5GM6 - chains E and T of the 46 polymer chains in the assembly; structure by electron microscopy, 3.50 A resolution.

Chain E:
Molecule: Saccharomyces cerevisiae strain T.52_2H chromosome XII sequence
Source organism: Saccharomyces cerevisiae
Sequence (112 nucleotides; numbered 1 to 112; the number before each row is that of its first residue):
     1 GUUCGCGAAG UAACCCUUCG UGGACAUUUG GUCAAUUUGA AACAAUACAG AGAUGAUCAG
    61 CAGUUCCCCU GCAUAAGGAU GAACCGUUUU ACAAAGAGAU UUAUUUCGUU UU
Unresolved in the structure: 104-112
Metal / ion sites: Mg2+ site 1: A59, G60; Mg2+ site 2: C61, G77; Mg2+ site 3 near G81 (its only coordinating residue here)

Chain T:
Protein: Pre-mRNA-splicing factor BUD31
Source organism: Saccharomyces cerevisiae (strain ATCC 204508 / S288c)
UniProt: P25337 (BUD31_YEAST); numbering as in UniProt (aligned over 1-157)
Chain sequence (157 residues; numbered 1 to 157; the number before each row is that of its first residue):
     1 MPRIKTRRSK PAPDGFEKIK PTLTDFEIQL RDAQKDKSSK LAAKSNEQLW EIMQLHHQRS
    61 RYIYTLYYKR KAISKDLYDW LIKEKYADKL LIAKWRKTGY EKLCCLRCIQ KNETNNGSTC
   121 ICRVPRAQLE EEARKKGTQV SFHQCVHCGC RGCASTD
UniProt features mapped onto this chain:
  - motif: Pro2 to Pro11 (Nuclear localization signal)
Metal / ion sites: Zn2+ site 1: Cys104, Cys105, Cys108, Cys148; Zn2+ site 2: Cys104, Cys122, Cys150, Cys153; Zn2+ site 3: Cys108, Cys120, Cys122, Cys145

Chain E / chain T interface:
Pairs across the interface - 38 pairs, chain E then chain T:
  G1(E) with Thr98(T), base contact; Gly99(T), base contact; Glu101(T), base contact; Lys102(T), sugar contact; Ser155(T), base contact; Thr156(T), base contact
  U2(E) with Thr98(T), base contact; Glu101(T), sugar contact
  C25(E) with Thr98(T), hydrogen bond to the sugar; Gly99(T), base contact
  A26(E) with Gly99(T), sugar contact; Arg123(T), hydrogen bond to the sugar; Pro125(T), base contact
  U27(E) with Lys111(T), phosphate contact; Thr119(T), phosphate contact; Arg123(T), sugar contact; Val124(T), phosphate contact; Gln128(T), hydrogen bond to the base
  U28(E) with Ser118(T), sugar contact; Thr119(T), hydrogen bond to the phosphate; Ile121(T), sugar contact; Val124(T), base contact; Gln128(T), hydrogen bond to the base; Leu129(T), base contact; Glu132(T), base contact
  U29(E) with Thr114(T), phosphate contact; Asn116(T), phosphate contact; Cys120(T), sugar contact; Ile121(T), hydrogen bond to the sugar; Cys145(T), base contact; Val146(T), hydrogen bond to the base; His147(T), hydrogen bond to the sugar
  G30(E) with Thr114(T), phosphate contact; Asn115(T), hydrogen bond to the phosphate; Val146(T), sugar contact
  G31(E) with Asn115(T), hydrogen bond to the phosphate
  A35(E) with Leu41(T), base contact; Ala42(T), hydrogen bond to the phosphate
Other interface residues (no listed pair), chain T (30 interface residues in all): Lys40, Ala43, Tyr100, Phe142, Gln144

Overview:
10 residues of chain E face 30 of chain T across their interface, with 11 hydrogen bonds. Among the polar
pairs are U27(E)-Gln128(T), U28(E)-Gln128(T) and U29(E)-Val146(T). A59(E) and G60(E) coordinate Mg2+ site 1.
C61(E) and G77(E) coordinate Mg2+ site 2.
Chain E is Saccharomyces cerevisiae strain T.52_2H chromosome XII sequence (Saccharomyces cerevisiae) and
chain T is Pre-mRNA-splicing factor BUD31 (Saccharomyces cerevisiae (strain ATCC 204508 / S288c)); the
structure, Cryo-EM structure of the activated spliceosome (Bact complex) at 3.5 angstrom resolution, was
determined by electron microscopy.
